2QEW - chain A; structure by X-ray diffraction, 1.80 A resolution.

# Chain A
Name: Phosphoenolpyruvate carboxykinase, cytosolic [GTP]
From: Rattus norvegicus
Notes: EC 4.1.1.32
UniProt: P07379 (PPCKC_RAT); residues 1-622 here = UniProt positions 1-622
Sequence (624 residues; row label = number of the first residue in the row; numbers below 1 keep their minus sign (Gly-1 is residue -1)):
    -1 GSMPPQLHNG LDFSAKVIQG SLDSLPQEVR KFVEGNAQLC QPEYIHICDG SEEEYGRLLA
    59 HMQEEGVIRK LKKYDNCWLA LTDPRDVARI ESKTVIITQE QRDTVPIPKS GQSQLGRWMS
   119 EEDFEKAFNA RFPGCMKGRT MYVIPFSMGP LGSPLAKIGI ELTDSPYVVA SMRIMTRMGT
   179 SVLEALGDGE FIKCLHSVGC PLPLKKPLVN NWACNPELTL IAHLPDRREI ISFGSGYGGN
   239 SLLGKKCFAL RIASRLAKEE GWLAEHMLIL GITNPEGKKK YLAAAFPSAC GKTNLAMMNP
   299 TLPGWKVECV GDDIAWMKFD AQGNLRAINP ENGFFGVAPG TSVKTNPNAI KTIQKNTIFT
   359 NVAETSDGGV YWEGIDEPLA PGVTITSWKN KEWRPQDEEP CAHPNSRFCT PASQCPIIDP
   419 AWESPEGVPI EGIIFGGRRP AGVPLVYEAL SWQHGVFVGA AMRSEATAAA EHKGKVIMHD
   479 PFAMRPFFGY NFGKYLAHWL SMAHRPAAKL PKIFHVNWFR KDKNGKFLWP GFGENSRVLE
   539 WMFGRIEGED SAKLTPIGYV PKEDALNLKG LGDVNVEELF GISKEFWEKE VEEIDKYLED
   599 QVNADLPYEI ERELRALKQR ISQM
Disordered / not traced: -1 to 2, 465-471
Differences from the reference sequence: cloning artifact (-1 to 0)
Metal / ion sites: Na+: Leu79, Asn208; Mn2+ site 1: Lys244, His264, Asp311; Mn2+ site 2: His502, Glu607

# Overview
Leu79 and Asn208 coordinate Na+. The Mn2+ site 1 is built by Lys244, His264 and Asp311.
Chain A is Phosphoenolpyruvate carboxykinase, cytosolic [GTP] (Rattus norvegicus); the structure, Rat
cytosolic PEPCK, in complex with manganese ion, was determined by X-ray diffraction (same publication as 2QF2
and 2QF1).
